6OJ1 - chain A; structure by X-ray diffraction, 1.76 A resolution.

[Chain A]
Name: Endo alpha-1,4 polygalactosaminidase
Organism: Neosartorya fumigata (strain ATCC MYA-4609 / Af293 / CBS 101355 / FGSC A1100)
UniProtKB: Q4WX16 (Q4WX16_ASPFU); residues 46-318 here = UniProt positions 46-318
Amino-acid sequence (277 residues; numbered 42 to 318; the number before each row is that of its first residue):
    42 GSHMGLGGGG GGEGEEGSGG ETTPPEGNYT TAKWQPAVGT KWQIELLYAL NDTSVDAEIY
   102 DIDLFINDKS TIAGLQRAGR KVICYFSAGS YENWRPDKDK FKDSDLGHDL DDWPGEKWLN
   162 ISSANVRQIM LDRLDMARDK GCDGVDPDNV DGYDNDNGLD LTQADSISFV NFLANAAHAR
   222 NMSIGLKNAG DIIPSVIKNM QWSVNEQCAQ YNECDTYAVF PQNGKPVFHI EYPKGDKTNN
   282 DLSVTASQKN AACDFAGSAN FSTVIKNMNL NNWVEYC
Unresolved in the structure: 42-67
Construct notes: expression tag (42-45)
Disulfide bonds: Cys-125/Cys-183, Cys-249/Cys-255, Cys-294/Cys-318
Covalent attachments: glycan linked to Asn-69; N-acetylglucosamine (NAG) linked to Asn-92, Asn-161, Asn-222, Asn-301
Metal / ion sites: K+ near Glu-247 (its only coordinating residue here)
Reported in the primary citation:
  - post-translational modification sites: Asn-69, Asn-92, Asn-161, Asn-222, Asn-253
  - mutagenesis - Y126F (215-fold), W154A, W154F: decreased catalytic activity on biofilm disruption
  - mutagenesis - E157S: abolished catalytic activity on biofilm
  - mutagenesis - E157Q: abolished catalytic activity on GAG biofilms
  - mutagenesis - E133D: decreased catalytic activity on GAG
  - catalytic residues: Asp-189, Glu-247

[In short]
Covalently linked N-acetylglucosamine: at Asn-92, Asn-161, Asn-222 and Asn-301. The paper reports catalytic
residues Asp-189 and Glu-247; Y126F, W154A and W154F reduce catalytic activity on biofilm disruption; 6
substitutions were tested in all.
Chain A is Endo alpha-1,4 polygalactosaminidase (Neosartorya fumigata (strain ATCC MYA-4609 / Af293 / CBS
101355 / FGSC A1100)); the structure, Crystal Structure of Aspergillus fumigatus Ega3, was determined by X-ray
diffraction, deposited together with 6OJB.
